Entry 2XND (X-ray diffraction, 3.50 A resolution); this record covers chains D and G of the 17 polymer chains in the assembly.

Chain D:
Molecule: ATP synthase subunit beta, mitochondrial
Source organism: Bos taurus
Notes: EC 3.6.3.14
UniProt: P00829 (ATPB_BOVIN); residues 9-475 here correspond to UniProt positions 59-525 (UniProt number = residue number + 50)
Sequence (467 residues; each row starts with the number of its first residue):
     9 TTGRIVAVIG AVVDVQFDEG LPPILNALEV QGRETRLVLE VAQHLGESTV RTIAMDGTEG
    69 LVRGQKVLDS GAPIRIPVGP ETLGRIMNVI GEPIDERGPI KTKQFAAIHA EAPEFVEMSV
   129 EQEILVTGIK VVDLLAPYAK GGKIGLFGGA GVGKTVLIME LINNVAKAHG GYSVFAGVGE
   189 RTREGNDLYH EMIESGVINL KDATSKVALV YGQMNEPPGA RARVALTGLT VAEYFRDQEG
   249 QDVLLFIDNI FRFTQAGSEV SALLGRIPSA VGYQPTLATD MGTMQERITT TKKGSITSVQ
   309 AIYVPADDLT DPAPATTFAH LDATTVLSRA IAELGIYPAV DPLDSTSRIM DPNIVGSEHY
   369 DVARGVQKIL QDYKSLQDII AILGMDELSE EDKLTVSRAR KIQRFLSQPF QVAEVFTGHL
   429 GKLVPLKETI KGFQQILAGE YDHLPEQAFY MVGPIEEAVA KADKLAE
Ion coordination: Mg2+: Thr-163, Glu-188 (together with AMP-PNP)
Residues lining bound ligands: AMP-PNP (ANP; phosphoaminophosphonic acid-adenylate ester): Gly-157, Ala-158, Gly-159, Val-160, Gly-161, Lys-162, Thr-163, Val-164, Glu-188, Arg-189, Glu-192, Tyr-311, Tyr-345, Pro-346, Gln-416, Phe-418, Ala-421, Phe-424, Thr-425
Curated features (UniProtKB/Swiss-Prot):
  - binding site (ADP): Gly-159, Val-160, Gly-161, Lys-162, Thr-163, Val-164
  - binding site (ATP): Gly-159, Gly-161, Lys-162, Thr-163, Val-164, Arg-189
  - binding site (phosphate): Gly-159, Val-160, Gly-161, Lys-162, Thr-163
  - binding site (Mg(2+)): Thr-163, Glu-188
  - modified residue: Lys-74 (N6-acetyllysine), Lys-111 (N6-acetyllysine), Lys-148 (N6-acetyllysine), Lys-209 (N6-acetyllysine), Lys-214 (N6-acetyllysine), Thr-262 (Phosphothreonine), Ser-365 (Phosphoserine), Lys-376 (N6-acetyllysine), Ser-383 (Phosphoserine), Lys-430 (N6-acetyllysine), Lys-435 (N6-acetyllysine), Lys-472 (N6-acetyllysine)
  - glycosylation: Ser-56 (O-linked (GlcNAc) serine)

Chain G:
Molecule: ATP synthase subunit gamma, mitochondrial
Source organism: Bos taurus
Notes: EC 3.6.3.14
UniProt: P05631 (ATPG_BOVIN); residues 1-272 here correspond to UniProt positions 26-297 (UniProt number = residue number + 25)
Sequence (272 residues; each row starts with the number of its first residue):
     1 ATLKDITRRL KSIKNIQKIT KSMKMVAAAK YARAERELKP ARVYGVGSLA LYEKADIKTP
    61 EDKKKHLIIG VSSDRGLCGA IHSSVAKQMK SEAANLAAAG KEVKIIGVGD KIRSILHRTH
   121 SDQFLVTFKE VGRRPPTFGD ASVIALELLN SGYEFDEGSI IFNRFRSVIS YKTEEKPIFS
   181 LDTISSAESM SIYDDIDADV LRNYQEYSLA NIIYYSLKES TTSEQSARMT AMDNASKNAS
   241 EMIDKLTLTF NRTRQAVITK ELIEIISGAA AL
Not modelled in the structure: 62-66, 97-100
Curated features (UniProtKB/Swiss-Prot):
  - modified residue: Lys-14 (N6-acetyllysine), Lys-24 (N6-succinyllysine), Lys-30 (N6-acetyllysine), Lys-90 (N6-acetyllysine), Ser-121 (Phosphoserine), Lys-129 (N6-acetyllysine), Lys-172 (N6-acetyllysine), Lys-245 (N6-succinyllysine)

Interface between chain D and chain G:
Contacting residue pairs (21; chain D residue first):
  Ala-270(D) with Leu-272(G)
  Arg-274(D) with Leu-272(G)
  Ile-275(D) with Ala-269(G), hydrophobic
  Pro-276(D) with Ile-265(G); Gly-268(G); Ala-269(G)
  Ser-277(D) with Ile-265(G)
  Ala-278(D) with Glu-261(G)
  Val-279(D) with Glu-261(G)
  Lys-382(D) with Arg-8(G)
  Asp-386(D) with Ser-12(G); Ile-16(G)
  Ile-387(D) with Asn-15(G); Ile-19(G), hydrophobic
  Ile-390(D) with Ile-16(G), hydrophobic
  Leu-391(D) with Ile-19(G), hydrophobic; Met-23(G), hydrophobic; Leu-77(G)
  Asp-394(D) with Lys-111(G), salt bridge
  Glu-395(D) with Arg-75(G), salt bridge; Leu-77(G)
Interface residues without a listed pair, chain D (17 interface residues in all): Gly-273, Gly-280, Ser-383
Interface residues without a listed pair, chain G (19 interface residues in all): Lys-11, Thr-20, Gly-76, Met-232, Glu-264

In short:
17 residues of chain D and 19 residues of chain G are in contact; the contacts include 2 salt bridges. Polar
contacts include Asp-394(D)/Lys-111(G) and Glu-395(D)/Arg-75(G). Chain D binds AMP-PNP.
Here chain D is ATP synthase subunit beta, mitochondrial and chain G is ATP synthase subunit gamma,
mitochondrial, both from Bos taurus. Entry 2XND (Crystal structure of bovine F1-c8 sub-complex of ATP
Synthase) was determined by X-ray diffraction.
